2XXP - chain A; structure by X-ray diffraction, 1.69 A resolution.

# Chain A
Name: CPS2A
From: Streptococcus pneumoniae
Notes: fragment: c-terminal domain, residues 98-481
UniProt: Q9ZII9 (Q9ZII9_STRP2); residue numbers follow UniProt; this construct covers 98-481
Chain sequence (398 residues; numbered 97 to 494; the number before each row is that of its first residue):
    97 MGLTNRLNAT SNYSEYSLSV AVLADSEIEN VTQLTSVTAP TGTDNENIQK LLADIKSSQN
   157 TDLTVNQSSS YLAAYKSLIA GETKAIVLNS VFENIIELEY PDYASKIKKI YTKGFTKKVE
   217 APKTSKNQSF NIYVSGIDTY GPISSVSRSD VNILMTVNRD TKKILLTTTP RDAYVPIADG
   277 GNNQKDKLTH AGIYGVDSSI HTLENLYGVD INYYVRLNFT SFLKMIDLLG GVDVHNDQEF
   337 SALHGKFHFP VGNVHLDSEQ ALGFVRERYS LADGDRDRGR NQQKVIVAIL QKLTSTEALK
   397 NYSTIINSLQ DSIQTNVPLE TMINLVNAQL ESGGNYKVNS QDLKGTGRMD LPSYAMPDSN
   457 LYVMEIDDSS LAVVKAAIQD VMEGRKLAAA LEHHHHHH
Not modelled in the structure: 97-110, 485-494
Sequence notes: expression tag (97, 482-494)
Ligand contacts: mono-trans, octa-cis decaprenyl-phosphate (DSL): Phe-226, Ile-228, Val-230, Gly-232, Ile-233, Asp-234, Asp-246, Val-247, Met-251, Val-253, Ile-260, Arg-267, Val-311, Leu-313, Asn-314, Phe-315, Phe-318, Met-321, Val-361, Arg-362, Arg-374, Gln-378, Ile-382, Ile-385, Leu-386, Leu-389, Thr-390, Leu-395, Tyr-398, Ile-401, Ile-402, Ile-409, Met-418, Leu-421, Val-422, Gln-425, Tyr-432
From the paper describing this entry:
  - binding site for mono-trans, octa-cis decaprenyl-phosphate: Arg-267, Arg-362, Arg-374
  - conformationally variable residues (side-chain flip): Arg-244, Arg-267, Arg-364

# Overview
Chain A binds mono-trans, octa-cis decaprenyl-phosphate. The paper reports a binding site for mono-trans,
octa-cis decaprenyl-phosphate at Arg-267, Arg-362 and Arg-374; conformational variability at Arg-244, Arg-267
and Arg-364.
Chain A is CPS2A (Streptococcus pneumoniae); the structure, A widespread family of bacterial cell wall
assembly proteins, was determined by X-ray diffraction together with 2XXQ, 3TEL and 3TFL from the same study.
